PDB entry 8ZI3 | electron microscopy, 2.89 A resolution | chains g and E of the 8 polymer chains in the assembly

# Chain g
Name: ATP synthase gamma chain
From: Acinetobacter baumannii AB5075
UniProtKB: A3M143 (ATPG_ACIBT); residues 1-289 here = UniProt positions 1-289
Amino-acid sequence (289 residues; row label = number of the first residue in the row):
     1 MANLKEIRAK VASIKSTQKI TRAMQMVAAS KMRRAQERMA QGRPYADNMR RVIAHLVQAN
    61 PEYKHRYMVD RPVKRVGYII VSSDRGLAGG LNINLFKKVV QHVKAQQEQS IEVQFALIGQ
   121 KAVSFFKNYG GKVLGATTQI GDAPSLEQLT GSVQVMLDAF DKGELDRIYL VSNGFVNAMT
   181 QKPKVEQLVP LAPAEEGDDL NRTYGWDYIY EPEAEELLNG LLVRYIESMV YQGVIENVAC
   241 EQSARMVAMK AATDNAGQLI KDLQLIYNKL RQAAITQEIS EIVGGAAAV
Not modelled in the structure: 1

# Chain E
Name: ATP synthase subunit beta
From: Acinetobacter baumannii AB5075
Notes: EC 7.1.2.2
UniProtKB: V5VHQ6 (V5VHQ6_ACIBA); residue numbers follow UniProt; this construct covers 1-464
Amino-acid sequence (464 residues; row label = number of the first residue in the row):
     1 MSSGRIIQII GAVIDVEFER TSVPKIYDAL QVDGTETTLE VQQQLGDGVV RTIAMGSTEG
    61 LKRGLTVTST NAPISVPVGT ATLGRIMDVL GRPIDEAGPV ATEERLPIHR QAPSYAEQAA
   121 STDLLETGIK VIDLLCPFAK GGKVGLFGGA GVGKTVNMME LINNIAKAHS GLSVFAGVGE
   181 RTREGNDFYH EMKDSNVLDK VAMVYGQMNE PPGNRLRVAL TGLTMAEYFR DEKDENGKGR
   241 DVLLFVDNIY RYTLAGTEVS ALLGRMPSAV GYQPTLAEEM GVLQERITST KSGSITSIQA
   301 VYVPADDLTD PSPATTFAHL DATVVLSRDI ASSGIYPAID PLDSTSRQLD PLVVGQEHYE
   361 IARAVQNVLQ RYKELKDIIA ILGMDELAEE DKLVVYRARK IQRFFSQPFH VAEVFTGAPG
   421 KLVPLKETIR GFKGLLAGEY DHIPEQAFYM VGGIDEVIAK AEKL
Not modelled in the structure: 1
Metal / ion sites: Mg2+: T155, E180 (together with phosphate ion)
Residues lining bound ligands: ADP (adenosine-5'-diphosphate): G149, A150, G151, V152, G153, K154, T155, V156, N157, R181, Y336, F409, A412, F415

# Interface between chain g and chain E
Residue-residue contacts (10; chain g residue first):
  L87(g) with L382(E), hydrophobic; E386(E)
  G89(g) with D385(E)
  G90(g) with D385(E)
  I93(g) with D385(E)
  A252(g) with I381(E)
  N255(g) with A380(E), hydrogen bond (side chain-backbone); I381(E)
  L259(g) with A380(E), hydrophobic; I381(E), hydrophobic
Other interface residues (no listed pair), chain g (10 interface residues in all): A88, F125, A256
Other interface residues (no listed pair), chain E (6 interface residues in all): E389

# In short
10 residues of chain g face 6 of chain E across their interface, with 1 hydrogen bond. The hydrogen-bonded
pair is N255(g)-A380(E). Chain E binds ADP. T155(E) and E180(E) form the Mg2+ site.
Here chain g is ATP synthase gamma chain and chain E is ATP synthase subunit beta, both from Acinetobacter
baumannii AB5075. Entry 8ZI3 (Cryo-EM reveals transition states of the Acinetobacter baumannii F1-ATPase
rotary subunits gamma and epsilon and novel ...) was determined by electron microscopy together with 8ZI0,
8ZI1 and 8ZI2 from the same study.
